PDB entry 8B4H | electron microscopy, 3.35 A resolution | chains A and C of the 8 polymer chains in the assembly

== Chain A (and C) ==
Protein: Putative transposase for insertion sequence element IS5376
From: Geobacillus stearothermophilus
Notes: chain C of this document is another copy of the same molecule, construct and numbering; everything in this record applies to it too
Reference sequence: Q45618 (TRA6_GEOSE); residue numbers follow UniProt; this construct covers 1-400
Amino-acid sequence (406 residues; each row starts with the number of its first residue):
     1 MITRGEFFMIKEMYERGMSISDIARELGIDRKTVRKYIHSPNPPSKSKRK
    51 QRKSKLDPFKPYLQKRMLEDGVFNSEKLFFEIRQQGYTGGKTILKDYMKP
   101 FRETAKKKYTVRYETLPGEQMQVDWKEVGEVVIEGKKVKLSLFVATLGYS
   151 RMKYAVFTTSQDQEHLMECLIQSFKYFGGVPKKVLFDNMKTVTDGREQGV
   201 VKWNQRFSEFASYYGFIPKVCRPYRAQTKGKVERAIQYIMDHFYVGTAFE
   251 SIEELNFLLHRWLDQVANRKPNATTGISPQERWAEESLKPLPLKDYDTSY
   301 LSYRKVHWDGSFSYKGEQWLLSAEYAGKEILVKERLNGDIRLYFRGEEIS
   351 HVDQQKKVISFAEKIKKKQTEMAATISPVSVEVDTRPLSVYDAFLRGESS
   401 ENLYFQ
Unresolved in the structure: 359-406 (chain C: 223-233, 374-406)
Sequence notes: cloning artifact (401-406)
Metal / ion sites: Mg2+: Asp124 (shared with 1 residue of chain F)
UniProt features mapped onto this chain:
  - DNA-binding region: Ile20 to His39 (H-T-H motif)
From the paper describing this entry:
  - catalytic residues: Asp124, Asp187, Glu233
  - Mg2+ coordination: Asp124, Glu233
  - conformationally variable residues (order/disorder transition): Arg225 to Thr228
  - binding site for DNA (57-MER) / right IS21 transposon end (insertion sequence IS5376): Tyr113, Gln369
  - binding site for DNA (57-MER) / right IS21 transposon end (insertion sequence IS5376): Lys32, Thr92, Lys95
  - mutagenesis - D124A, D187A, E233A: abolished catalytic activity
  - mutagenesis - Q369A: decreased catalytic activity

== How chain A and chain C interact ==
Pairs across the interface (41; chain A residue first):
  Arg4(A) - Trp203(C)  hydrogen bond (side chain-backbone)
  Arg4(A) - Asn204(C)  hydrogen bond (side chain-backbone)
  Arg4(A) - Gln205(C)  hydrogen bond
  Arg4(A) - Ser208(C)
  Gly5(A) - Trp203(C)
  Phe7(A) - Ser212(C)
  Phe8(A) - Trp203(C)
  Phe8(A) - Ser208(C)
  Phe8(A) - Ser212(C)
  Phe8(A) - Ile217(C)  hydrophobic
  Phe8(A) - Pro218(C)
  Glu12(A) - Lys183(C)
  Glu12(A) - Ile217(C)
  Glu12(A) - Lys219(C)
  Glu15(A) - Lys182(C)
  Pro41(A) - Ser212(C)
  Pro44(A) - Gln205(C)
  Ser45(A) - Gln205(C)
  Lys107(A) - Trp308(C)
  Lys108(A) - Trp308(C)
  Tyr109(A) - Trp308(C)
  Tyr109(A) - Asp309(C)
  Tyr109(A) - Leu321(C)  hydrogen bond (side chain-backbone)
  Tyr109(A) - Ala323(C)  hydrophobic
  Tyr109(A) - Ala326(C)  hydrophobic
  Thr110(A) - Trp308(C)  hydrogen bond (backbone-backbone)
  Thr110(A) - Asp309(C)
  Arg112(A) - Asp309(C)  salt bridge
  Arg112(A) - Ser311(C)
  Arg112(A) - Phe361(C)
  Arg112(A) - Ile365(C)
  Tyr113(A) - Ile365(C)  hydrophobic
  Tyr113(A) - Gln369(C)
  Glu114(A) - Ala362(C)
  Glu114(A) - Ile365(C)
  Glu114(A) - Lys366(C)  salt bridge
  Glu114(A) - Gln369(C)
  Thr274(A) - Ser360(C)
  Thr274(A) - Phe361(C)  hydrogen bond (backbone-backbone)
  Thr274(A) - Ala362(C)  hydrogen bond (backbone-backbone)
  Thr275(A) - Ser360(C)
Interface residues without a listed pair, chain A (24 interface residues in all): Lys11, Pro43, Lys46, Thr104, Val111, Leu116
Interface residues without a listed pair, chain C (29 interface residues in all): Ala211, Gly215, Phe216, Gly310, Leu320, Ser322, Met372

== In short ==
24 residues of chain A and 29 residues of chain C are in contact; the contacts include 7 hydrogen bonds and 2
salt bridges. Polar contacts include Arg112(A)-Asp309(C), Glu114(A)-Lys366(C) and Arg4(A)-Trp203(C). The paper
reports catalytic residues Asp124(A), Asp187(A) and Glu233(A); D124A, D187A and E233A of chain A abolish
catalytic activity.
Both chains are Putative transposase for insertion sequence element IS5376 (Geobacillus stearothermophilus).
Entry 8B4H (IstA transposase cleaved donor complex) was determined by electron microscopy.
